Entry 6S9E (X-ray diffraction, 2.25 A resolution); this record covers chains B and C of the 6 polymer chains in the assembly.

Chain B:
Molecule: Tubulin beta-2B chain
From: Bos taurus
Reference sequence: Q6B856 (TBB2B_BOVIN); the author numbering skips numbers that UniProt does not, so the offset changes along the chain: 1-42 = UniProt 1-42; 45-360 = UniProt 43-358; 369-455 = UniProt 359-445
Chain sequence (445 residues; row label = number of the first residue in the row; note: 10 numbers in that range are skipped by the numbering (no residue carries them; nothing is unmodelled there)):
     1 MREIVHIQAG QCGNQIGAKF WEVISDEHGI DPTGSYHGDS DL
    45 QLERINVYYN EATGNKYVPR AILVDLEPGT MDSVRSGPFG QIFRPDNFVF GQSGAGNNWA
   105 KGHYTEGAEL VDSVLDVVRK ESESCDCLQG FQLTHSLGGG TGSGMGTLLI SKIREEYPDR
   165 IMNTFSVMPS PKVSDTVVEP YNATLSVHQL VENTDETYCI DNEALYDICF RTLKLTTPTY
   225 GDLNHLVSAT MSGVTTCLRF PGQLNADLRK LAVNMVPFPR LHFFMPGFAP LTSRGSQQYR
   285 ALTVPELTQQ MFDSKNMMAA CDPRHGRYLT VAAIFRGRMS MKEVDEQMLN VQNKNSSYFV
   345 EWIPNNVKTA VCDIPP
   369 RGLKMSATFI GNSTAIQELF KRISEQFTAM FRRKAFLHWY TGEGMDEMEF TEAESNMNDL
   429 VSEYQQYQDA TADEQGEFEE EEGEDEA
Not modelled in the structure: 1, 278-281, 439-455
Ion coordination: Mg2+: Gln11 (together with GDP, aluminium fluoride); Ca2+ near Glu113 (its only coordinating residue here)
Residues lining bound ligands:
  - aluminium fluoride: Gln11, Glu71, Thr74, Asn101, Asp179
  - GDP (guanosine-5'-diphosphate): Gly10, Gln11, Cys12, Gln15, Ile16, Asp69, Asn101, Ser140, Gly142, Gly143, Gly144, Thr145, Gly146, Ser147, Val171, Pro173, Val177, Asp179, Glu183, Asn206, Leu209, Tyr224, Leu227, Asn228
Curated features (UniProtKB/Swiss-Prot):
  - motif: Met1 to Ile4 (MREI motif)
  - binding site (GTP): Gln11, Glu71, Ser140, Gly144, Thr145, Gly146, Asn206, Asn228
  - binding site (Mg(2+)): Glu71
  - modified residue: Ser40 (Phosphoserine), Thr57 (Phosphothreonine), Lys60 (N6-acetyllysine), Ser174 (Phosphoserine), Thr287 (Phosphothreonine), Thr292 (Phosphothreonine), Arg320 (Omega-N-methylarginine), Glu448 (5-glutamyl polyglutamate)
  - cross-link (Glycyl lysine isopeptide (Lys-Gly)): Lys60 (interchain with G-Cter in ubiquitin), Lys326 (interchain with G-Cter in ubiquitin)
From the paper describing this entry:
  - binding site for aluminium fluoride: Glu71, Asn101
  - binding site for GDP: Gln11, Gly144, Thr145, Gly146, Asn206, Asn228

Chain C:
Molecule: Tubulin alpha-1B chain
From: Bos taurus
Reference sequence: P81947 (TBA1B_BOVIN); numbering as in UniProt (aligned over 1-440)
Chain sequence (440 residues; each row starts with the number of its first residue):
     1 MRECISIHVG QAGVQIGNAC WELYCLEHGI QPDGQMPSDK TIGGGDDSFN TFFSETGAGK
    61 HVPRAVFVDL EPTVIDEVRT GTYRQLFHPE QLITGKEDAA NNYARGHYTI GKEIIDLVLD
   121 RIRKLADQCT GLQGFLVFHS FGGGTGSGFT SLLMERLSVD YGKKSKLEFS IYPAPQVSTA
   181 VVEPYNSILT THTTLEHSDC AFMVDNEAIY DICRRNLDIE RPTYTNLNRL ISQIVSSITA
   241 SLRFDGALNV DLTEFQTNLV PYPRIHFPLA TYAPVISAEK AYHEQLSVAE ITNACFEPAN
   301 QMVKCDPRHG KYMACCLLYR GDVVPKDVNA AIATIKTKRS IQFVDWCPTG FKVGINYQPP
   361 TVVPGGDLAK VQRAVCMLSN TTAIAEAWAR LDHKFDLMYA KRAFVHWYVG EGMEEGEFSE
   421 AREDMAALEK DYEEVGVDSV
Ion coordination: Ca2+: Asp39, Thr41, Gly44, Glu55
Residues lining bound ligands: GTP (guanosine-5'-triphosphate): Gly10, Gln11, Ala12, Gln15, Ile16, Asp69, Asp98, Ala99, Ala100, Asn101, Ser140, Gly142, Gly143, Gly144, Thr145, Gly146, Ile171, Pro173, Val177, Ser178, Thr179, Glu183, Asn206, Tyr224, Leu227, Asn228, Ile231

Chain B / chain C interface:
Contacting residue pairs (37; chain B residue first):
  Gln96(B) - Met1(C)
  Asn101(B) - Glu254(C)
  Asp179(B) - Glu254(C)
  Asp179(B) - Lys352(C)  hydrogen bond (backbone-side chain)
  Thr180(B) - Glu254(C)
  Thr180(B) - Asn258(C)
  Val181(B) - Asn258(C)  hydrogen bond (backbone-side chain)
  Val182(B) - Thr257(C)
  Thr221(B) - Lys326(C)
  Thr221(B) - Asn329(C)
  Ala397(B) - Trp346(C)
  Met398(B) - Trp346(C)
  Arg400(B) - Asp345(C)  hydrogen bond (side chain-backbone)
  Arg400(B) - Ser439(C)  hydrogen bond
  Arg401(B) - Tyr262(C)  hydrogen bond (backbone-side chain)
  Arg401(B) - Asp345(C)  salt bridge
  Arg401(B) - Trp346(C)
  Arg401(B) - Glu434(C)  hydrogen bond (side chain-backbone)
  Arg401(B) - Val435(C)
  Arg401(B) - Val437(C)  hydrogen bond (side chain-backbone)
  Arg401(B) - Asp438(C)
  Arg401(B) - Ser439(C)  hydrogen bond
  Lys402(B) - Tyr262(C)
  Ala403(B) - Pro261(C)
  Ala403(B) - Tyr262(C)
  Ala403(B) - Trp346(C)  hydrophobic
  Phe404(B) - Thr257(C)
  Phe404(B) - Asn258(C)
  Phe404(B) - Val260(C)
  Phe404(B) - Pro261(C)  hydrogen bond (backbone-backbone)
  His406(B) - Val260(C)  hydrogen bond (side chain-backbone)
  His406(B) - Pro261(C)
  His406(B) - Tyr262(C)
  His406(B) - Pro263(C)
  Trp407(B) - Gln256(C)
  Trp407(B) - Thr257(C)  hydrogen bond (side chain-backbone)
  Trp407(B) - Val260(C)
Also at the interface, not in a pair above, chain B (19 interface residues in all): Ser97, Gly100, Leu405
Also at the interface, not in a pair above, chain C (22 interface residues in all): Arg2, Cys347, Pro348

In short:
The interface between chain B and chain C involves 19 residues on one side and 22 on the other, with 11
hydrogen bonds and 1 salt bridge. Polar contacts include Arg401(B)-Asp345(C), Asp179(B)-Lys352(C) and
Val181(B)-Asn258(C). The paper reports a binding site for GDP at Gln11(B), Gly144(B) and Thr145(B) among
others; a binding site for aluminium fluoride at Glu71(B) and Asn101(B).
Chain B is Tubulin beta-2B chain and chain C is Tubulin alpha-1B chain, both from Bos taurus; the structure,
Tubulin-GDP.AlF complex, was determined by X-ray diffraction (same publication as 6GZE).
